9JSZ - chains A and M of the 16 polymer chains in the assembly; structure by electron microscopy, 3.18 A resolution.

# Chain A (and M)
Name: Ago
Source organism: Novosphingopyxis baekryungensis DSM 16222
Notes: chain M of this document is another copy of the same molecule, construct and numbering; everything in this record applies to it too
Amino-acid sequence (485 residues; numbered 1 to 485; the number before each row is that of its first residue):
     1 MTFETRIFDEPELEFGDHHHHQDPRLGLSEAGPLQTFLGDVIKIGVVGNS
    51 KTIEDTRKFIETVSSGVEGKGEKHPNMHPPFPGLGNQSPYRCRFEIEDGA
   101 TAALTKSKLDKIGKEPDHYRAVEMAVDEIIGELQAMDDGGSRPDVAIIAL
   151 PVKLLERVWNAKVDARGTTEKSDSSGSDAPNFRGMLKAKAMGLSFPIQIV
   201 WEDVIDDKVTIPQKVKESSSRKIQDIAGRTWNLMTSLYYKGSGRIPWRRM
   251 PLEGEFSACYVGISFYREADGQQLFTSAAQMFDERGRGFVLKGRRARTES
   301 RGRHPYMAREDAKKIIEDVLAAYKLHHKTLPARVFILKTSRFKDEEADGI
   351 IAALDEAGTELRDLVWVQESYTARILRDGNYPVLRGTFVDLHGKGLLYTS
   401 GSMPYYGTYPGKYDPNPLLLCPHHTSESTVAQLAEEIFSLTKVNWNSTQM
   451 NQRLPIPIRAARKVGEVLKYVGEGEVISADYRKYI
Unresolved in the structure: 163-178 (chain M: 161-179)
Bound ions: Mg2+: I485 (shared with 3 residues of chain C)
From the paper describing this entry:
  - self-association interface (contacts with another copy of this molecule); pairs are residue here / residue on that copy: Q134-R295 (hydrogen bond), G140-R244 (backbone contact), R142-D480, R142-R244 (backbone contact), E253-R287, G254-R285 (backbone contact), F256-R285 (cation-pi contact)
  - mutagenesis - E97A/G140A/R142A/R244A, Q134A/R142A/R295A/D480A, E253A/F256A/R285A/R287A/K324A/E360A: abolished catalytic activity
  - conformationally variable residues (loop rearrangement): Q280 to M307

# Chain A / chain M interface
Contacting residue pairs - 16 pairs, chain A then chain M:
  E253(A) with R287(M), salt bridge
  G254(A) with R285(M)
  E255(A) with R285(M)
  F256(A) with R285(M); H327(M); K328(M)
  R285(A) with G254(M), hydrogen bond (side chain-backbone); F256(M)
  G286(A) with E253(M)
  R287(A) with E253(M), salt bridge
  K328(A) with F256(M)
  T329(A) with L330(M); P331(M)
  L330(A) with T329(M), hydrogen bond (backbone-side chain)
  A332(A) with K328(M)
  E360(A) with K324(M), salt bridge
Interface residues without a listed pair, chain A (15 interface residues in all): K324, H327, G358
Interface residues without a listed pair, chain M (16 interface residues in all): E255, G286, A332, E360, L361

# In short
15 residues of chain A and 16 residues of chain M are in contact; the contacts include 2 hydrogen bonds and 3
salt bridges. Polar contacts include E253(A)-R287(M), E360(A)-K324(M) and R285(A)-G254(M). The paper reports
that E97A/G140A/R142A/R244A, Q134A/R142A/R295A/D480A and E253A/F256A/R285A/R287A/K324A/E360A of chain A
abolish catalytic activity; conformational variability at Q280(A).
Both chains are Ago (Novosphingopyxis baekryungensis DSM 16222). Entry 9JSZ (active NbaSPARDA complexes) was
determined by electron microscopy together with 9JSB, 9JSP and 9JT2 from the same study.
